Entry 2AXY (X-ray diffraction, 1.70 A resolution); this record covers chains E and A of the 4 polymer chains in the assembly.

Chain E:
Molecule: C-rich strand of human telomeric DNA
Sequence (7 nucleotides; each row starts with the number of its first residue):
   499 AACCCTA

Chain A:
Molecule: Poly(rC)-binding protein 2
Organism: Homo sapiens
Notes: fragment: KH1 domain of human PCBP2 (residues 11-82)
Reference sequence: Q15366 (PCBP2_HUMAN); residues 11-82 here = UniProt positions 11-82
Chain sequence (73 residues; numbered 10 to 82; the number before each row is that of its first residue):
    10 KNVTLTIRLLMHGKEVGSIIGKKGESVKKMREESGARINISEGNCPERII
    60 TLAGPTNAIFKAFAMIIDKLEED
Disordered / not traced: 82
Differences from the reference sequence: cloning artifact (10); modified residue (20, 39, 74)
Modified positions: Mse20 (selenomethionine; parent Met); Mse39 (selenomethionine; parent Met); Mse74 (selenomethionine; parent Met)
What the authors report for this chain:
  - binding site for C-rich strand of human telomeric DNA (chain E): Gly22, Gly26, Ser27, Ile29, Lys31, Lys32, Val36, Arg40, Ile47, Ile49, Glu51, Gly52, Arg57
  - binding site for C-rich strand of human telomeric DNA: Val25, Cys54
  - binding site for C-rich strand of human telomeric DNA: Ile47
  - mutagenesis - V36N: decreased stability
  - contacts within the chain: Arg40-Ile47 (hydrogen bond), Asn48-Glu51 (water-mediated contact), Ser50-Arg57 (hydrogen bond)
  - specificity-determining residues: Arg40, Glu51, Arg57
  - self-association interface (contacts with another copy of this molecule); pairs are residue here / residue on that copy: Val12-Glu80, Arg17-Leu19 (water-mediated contact), Arg17-Glu56, Thr65-Glu80, Phe72-Phe72 (pi stacking), Leu14, Ile16, Leu18, Ile68, Phe72, Ile76, Leu79
  - binding site for C-rich strand of human telomeric DNA (chain E): Gly30 (by similarity / conservation)

Interface between chain E and chain A:
Residue-residue contacts - 27 pairs, chain E then chain A:
  DA499(E) - Lys31(A)  base contact
  DA500(E) - Gly26(A)  base contact
  DA500(E) - Ser27(A)  base contact
  DA500(E) - Gly30(A)  phosphate contact
  DA500(E) - Lys31(A)  phosphate contact
  DA500(E) - Lys32(A)  phosphate contact
  DA500(E) - Asn53(A)  phosphate contact
  DC501(E) - Gly22(A)  base contact
  DC501(E) - Gly26(A)  base contact
  DC501(E) - Ile29(A)  sugar contact
  DC501(E) - Gly30(A)  sugar contact
  DC501(E) - Lys31(A)  phosphate contact
  DC501(E) - Lys32(A)  hydrogen bond to the phosphate
  DC501(E) - Gly33(A)  sugar contact
  DC501(E) - Asn53(A)  base contact
  DC501(E) - Arg57(A)  hydrogen bond to the base
  DC502(E) - Ile29(A)  sugar contact
  DC502(E) - Gly33(A)  sugar contact
  DC502(E) - Val36(A)  base contact
  DC502(E) - Arg40(A)  hydrogen bond to the base
  DC502(E) - Ile49(A)  hydrogen bond to the base
  DC502(E) - Ser50(A)  base contact
  DC502(E) - Glu51(A)  base contact
  DC502(E) - Arg57(A)  base contact
  DC503(E) - Arg40(A)  hydrogen bond to the sugar
  DC503(E) - Asn48(A)  base contact
  DC503(E) - Glu51(A)  hydrogen bond to the base
Other interface residues (no listed pair), chain E (6 interface residues in all): DT504

In short:
6 residues of chain E face 16 of chain A across their interface; the contacts include 6 hydrogen bonds. Among
the polar pairs are DC501(E)-Arg57(A), DC502(E)-Arg40(A) and DC502(E)-Ile49(A). The paper reports a binding
site for C-rich strand of human telomeric DNA (chain E) at Gly22(A), Gly26(A) and Ser27(A) among others; V36N
of chain A reduces stability.
Chain E is C-rich strand of human telomeric DNA and chain A is Poly(rC)-binding protein 2 (Homo sapiens); the
structure, Crystal Structure of KH1 domain of human Poly(C)-binding protein-2 with C-rich strand of human
telomeric DNA, was determined by X-ray diffraction.
